Entry 8CGU (electron microscopy, 1.89 A resolution); this record covers chains A and H of the 14 polymer chains in the assembly.

[Chain A]
Molecule: 16S rRNA
From: Escherichia coli BW25113
Sequence (1540 nucleotides; each row starts with the number of its first residue):
     1 AAAUUGAAGA GUUUGAUCAU GGCUCAGAUU GAACGCUGGC GGCAGGCCUA ACACAUGCAA
    61 GUCGAACGGU AACAGGAAGA AGCUUGCUUC UUUGCUGACG AGUGGCGGAC GGGUGAGUAA
   121 UGUCUGGGAA ACUGCCUGAU GGAGGGGGAU AACUACUGGA AACGGUAGCU AAUACCGCAU
   181 AACGUCGCAA GACCAAAGAG GGGGACCUUC GGGCCUCUUG CCAUCGGAUG UGCCCAGAUG
   241 GGAUUAGCUA GUAGGUGGGG UAACGGCUCA CCUAGGCGAC GAUCCCUAGC UGGUCUGAGA
   301 GGAUGACCAG CCACACUGGA ACUGAGACAC GGUCCAGACU CCUACGGGAG GCAGCAGUGG
   361 GGAAUAUUGC ACAAUGGGCG CAAGCCUGAU GCAGCCAUGC CGCGUGUAUG AAGAAGCCCU
   421 UCGGGUUGUA AAGUACUUUC AGCGGGGAGG AAGGGAGUAA AGUUAAUACC UUUGCUCAUU
   481 GACGUUACCC GCAGAAGAAG CACCGGCUAA CUCCGUGCCA GCAGCCXCGG UAAUACGGAG
   541 GGUGCAAGCG UUAAUCGGAA UUACUGGGCG UAAAGCGCAC GCAGGCGGUU UGUUAAGUCA
   601 GAUGUGAAAU CCCCGGGCUC AACCUGGGAA CUGCAUCUGA UACUGGCAAG CUUGAGUCUC
   661 GUAGAGGGGG GUAGAAUUCC AGGUGUAGCG GUGAAAUGCG UAGAGAUCUG GAGGAAUACC
   721 GGUGGCGAAG GCGGCCCCCU GGACGAAGAC UGACGCUCAG GUGCGAAAGC GUGGGGAGCA
   781 AACAGGAUUA GAUACCCUGG UAGUCCACGC CGUAAACGAU GUCGACUUGG AGGUUGUGCC
   841 CUUGAGGCGU GGCUUCCGGA GCUAACGCGU UAAGUCGACC GCCUGGGGAG UACGGCCGCA
   901 AGGUUAAAAC UCAAAUGAAU UGACGGGGGC CCGCACAAGC GGUGGAGCAU GUGGUUUAAU
   961 UCGAUGXAAC GCGAAGAACC UUACCUGGUC UUGACAUCCA CGGAAGUUUU CAGAGAUGAG
  1021 AAUGUGCCUU CGGGAACCGU GAGACAGGUG CUGCAUGGCU GUCGUCAGCU CGUGUUGUGA
  1081 AAUGUUGGGU UAAGUCCCGC AACGAGCGCA ACCCUUAUCC UUUGUUGCCA GCGGUCCGGC
  1141 CGGGAACUCA AAGGAGACUG CCAGUGAUAA ACUGGAGGAA GGUGGGGAUG ACGUCAAGUC
  1201 AUCAUGGCCC UUACGACCAG GGCUACACAC GUGCUACAAU GGCGCAUACA AAGAGAAGCG
  1261 ACCUCGCGAG AGCAAGCGGA CCUCAUAAAG UGCGUCGUAG UCCGGAUUGG AGUCUGCAAC
  1321 UCGACUCCAU GAAGUCGGAA UCGCUAGUAA UCGUGGAUCA GAAUGCCACG GUGAAUACGU
  1381 UCCCGGGCCU UGUACACACC GCCCGUXACA CCAUGGGAGU GGGUUGCAAA AGAAGUAGGU
  1441 AGCUUAACCU UCGGGAGGGC GCUUACCACU UUGUGAUUCA UGACUGGGGU GAAGUCGUAA
  1501 CAAGGUAACC GUAGGGGAAC CUGCGGUUGG AUCACCUCCU
Disordered / not traced: 79-91, 205-213, 841-845, 930-1389, 1535-1540
Modified / non-standard residues: PSU (pseudouridine-5'-monophosphate) at position 516, G7M (N7-methyl-guanosine-5'-monophosphate) at position 527, 2MG (2N-methylguanosine-5'-monophosphate) at position 966, 5MC (5-methylcytidine-5'-monophosphate) at position 967, 2MG (2N-methylguanosine-5'-monophosphate) at position 1207, 4OC (4n,o2'-methylcytidine-5'-monophosphate) at position 1402, 5MC (5-methylcytidine-5'-monophosphate) at position 1407, UR3 (3-methyluridine-5'-monophoshate) at position 1498, 2MG (2N-methylguanosine-5'-monophosphate) at position 1516, MA6 (6N-dimethyladenosine-5'-monophoshate) at position 1518, MA6 (6N-dimethyladenosine-5'-monophoshate) at position 1519

[Chain H]
Molecule: Small ribosomal subunit protein uS8
From: Escherichia coli BW25113
UniProtKB: P0A7W7 (RS8_ECOLI); residues 1-130 here = UniProt positions 1-130
Chain sequence (130 residues; row label = number of the first residue in the row):
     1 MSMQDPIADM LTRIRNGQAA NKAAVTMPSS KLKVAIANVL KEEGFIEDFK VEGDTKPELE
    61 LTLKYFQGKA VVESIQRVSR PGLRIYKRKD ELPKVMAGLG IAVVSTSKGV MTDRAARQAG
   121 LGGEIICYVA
Disordered / not traced: 1

[Interface between chain A and chain H]
Residue-residue contacts (69):
  C586(A) - Gln4(H)  hydrogen bond to the sugar
  C586(A) - Pro81(H)  phosphate contact
  G587(A) - Gln4(H)  sugar contact
  G587(A) - Pro81(H)  phosphate contact
  G587(A) - Arg84(H)  salt bridge to the phosphate
  G588(A) - Met3(H)  sugar contact
  G588(A) - Pro6(H)  phosphate contact
  U589(A) - Pro6(H)  phosphate contact
  U589(A) - Ser30(H)  phosphate contact
  U590(A) - Ser30(H)  phosphate contact
  U590(A) - Lys31(H)  hydrogen bond to the phosphate
  U591(A) - Lys31(H)  salt bridge to the phosphate
  G597(A) - Tyr86(H)  hydrogen bond to the base
  U598(A) - Tyr86(H)  sugar contact
  C599(A) - Lys87(H)  sugar contact
  C599(A) - Arg88(H)  phosphate contact
  C599(A) - Gly122(H)  hydrogen bond to the sugar
  C599(A) - Gly123(H)  sugar contact
  A600(A) - Arg88(H)  phosphate contact
  A600(A) - Lys89(H)  hydrogen bond to the phosphate
  A600(A) - Gly120(H)  sugar contact
  G601(A) - Lys89(H)  salt bridge to the phosphate
  U632(A) - Arg88(H)  hydrogen bond to the sugar
  G633(A) - Arg88(H)  salt bridge to the phosphate
  A640(A) - Ser107(H)  hydrogen bond to the sugar
  A640(A) - Lys108(H)  hydrogen bond to the phosphate
  U641(A) - Ser107(H)  sugar contact
  U641(A) - Lys108(H)  salt bridge to the phosphate
  A642(A) - Ser105(H)  hydrogen bond to the sugar
  A642(A) - Thr106(H)  sugar contact
  A642(A) - Ser107(H)  base contact
  A642(A) - Gly109(H)  sugar contact
  A642(A) - Val110(H)  sugar contact
  C643(A) - Leu32(H)  sugar contact
  C643(A) - Ser105(H)  hydrogen bond to the sugar
  C643(A) - Glu124(H)  hydrogen bond to the sugar
  U644(A) - Arg84(H)  sugar contact
  U653(A) - Lys56(H)  salt bridge to the phosphate
  G755(A) - Gln4(H)  base contact
  C756(A) - Ser2(H)  hydrogen bond to the sugar
  C756(A) - Gln4(H)  hydrogen bond to the base
  C823(A) - Ser2(H)  hydrogen bond to the sugar
  G824(A) - Ser2(H)  hydrogen bond to the sugar
  G824(A) - Met3(H)  sugar contact
  A825(A) - Met3(H)  sugar contact
  A825(A) - Asp9(H)  hydrogen bond to the sugar
  A825(A) - Arg13(H)  hydrogen bond to the sugar
  C826(A) - Arg13(H)  sugar contact
  C826(A) - Asn16(H)  hydrogen bond to the base
  U827(A) - Asn16(H)  sugar contact
  U827(A) - Ala20(H)  phosphate contact
  U827(A) - Lys22(H)  salt bridge to the phosphate
  U828(A) - Lys22(H)  phosphate contact
  G874(A) - Asn16(H)  base contact
  U875(A) - Thr12(H)  base contact
  U875(A) - Arg15(H)  hydrogen bond to the sugar
  U875(A) - Asn16(H)  hydrogen bond to the sugar
  C876(A) - Ala8(H)  sugar contact
  C876(A) - Thr12(H)  hydrogen bond to the sugar
  C876(A) - Arg15(H)  salt bridge to the phosphate
  G877(A) - Ser2(H)  hydrogen bond to the base
  G877(A) - Asp5(H)  sugar contact
  G877(A) - Ala8(H)  sugar contact
  G877(A) - Pro81(H)  phosphate contact
  A878(A) - Gln4(H)  hydrogen bond to the sugar
  A878(A) - Arg80(H)  salt bridge to the phosphate
  A878(A) - Pro81(H)  phosphate contact
  A878(A) - Gly82(H)  hydrogen bond to the phosphate
  C879(A) - Gly82(H)  phosphate contact
Also at the interface, not in a pair above, chain A (34 interface residues in all): U652
Also at the interface, not in a pair above, chain H (41 interface residues in all): Ser29, Lys33, Thr55, Arg77, Leu83, Leu121

[In short]
34 residues of chain A and 41 residues of chain H are in contact; the contacts include 24 hydrogen bonds and 9
salt bridges. Among the polar pairs are G597(A)-Tyr86(H), C756(A)-Gln4(H) and C826(A)-Asn16(H).
Here chain A is 16S rRNA and chain H is Small ribosomal subunit protein uS8, both from Escherichia coli
BW25113. Entry 8CGU (Gentamicin bound to the 30S body) was determined by electron microscopy (same publication
as 8CA7, 8CAI, 8CEP, 8CF1, 8CF8, 8CGI, 8CGJ and 8CGR).
